PDB entry 6MJ3 | X-ray diffraction, 3.80 A resolution | chains B and C of the 3 polymer chains in the assembly

[Chain B]
Molecule: Igg1 Fc
Source organism: Macaca mulatta
UniProtKB: F6RL33 (F6RL33_MACMU); residues 224-447 here correspond to UniProt positions 170-393 (UniProt number = residue number - 54)
Chain sequence (224 residues; row label = number of the first residue in the row):
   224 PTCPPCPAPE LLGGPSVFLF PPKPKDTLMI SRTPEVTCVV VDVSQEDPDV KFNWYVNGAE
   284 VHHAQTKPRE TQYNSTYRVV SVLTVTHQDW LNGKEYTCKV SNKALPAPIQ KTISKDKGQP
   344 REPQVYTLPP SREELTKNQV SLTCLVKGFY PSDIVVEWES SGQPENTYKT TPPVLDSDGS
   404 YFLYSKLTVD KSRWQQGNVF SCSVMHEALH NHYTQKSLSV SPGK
Disordered / not traced: 224-233, 444-447
Cystine bridges: C261-C321, C367-C425
Covalent attachments: glycan linked to N297
What the authors report for this chain:
  - post-translational modification sites: N297

[Chain C]
Molecule: Low affinity immunoglobulin gamma Fc region receptor III
Source organism: Macaca mulatta
UniProtKB: A3RFZ7 (FCGR3_MACMU); residues 0-191 here correspond to UniProt positions 18-209 (UniProt number = residue number + 18)
Chain sequence (192 residues; numbered 0 to 191; the number before each row is that of its first residue; numbering starts at 0):
     0 MRAEDLPKAV VFLEPQWYRV LEKDSVTLKC QGAYSPEDQS TRWFHNESLI SSQTSSYFIA
    60 AARVNNSGEY RCQTSLSTLS DPVQLEVHIG WLLLQAPRWV FKEEESIHLR CHSWKNTLLH
   120 KVTYLQNGKG RKYFHQNSDF YIPKATLKDS GSYFCRGLIG SKNVSSETVQ ITITQDLAVS
   180 SISSFFPPGY QV
Disordered / not traced: 0-2, 172-191
Sequence notes: engineered mutation Q38 (Asn56 in A3RFZ7), Q169 (Asn187 in A3RFZ7)
Cystine bridges: C29-C71, C110-C154
Covalent attachments: N-acetylglucosamine (NAG) linked to N45, N162
What the authors report for this chain:
  - post-translational modification sites: N64, N162
  - binding site for N-acetylglucosamine: K120, Y132, R155
  - mutagenesis - I158V: decreased binding to Mm IgG
  - mutagenesis - I158V: decreased signaling in response to ADCC

[How chain B and chain C interact]
Contacting residue pairs - 7 pairs, chain B then chain C:
  G236(B) with I158(C)
  S239(B) with K161(C)
  L328(B) with W90(C)
  P329(B) with I88(C); G89(C); W90(C); W113(C)
Other interface residues (no listed pair), chain B (7 interface residues in all): G237, P238, A330

[In short]
7 residues of chain B and 6 residues of chain C are in contact. N-acetylglucosamine is covalently linked to
N45(C) and N162(C). From the paper: a binding site for N-acetylglucosamine at K120(C), Y132(C) and R155(C);
I158V of chain C reduces binding to Mm IgG.
Here chain B is Igg1 Fc and chain C is Low affinity immunoglobulin gamma Fc region receptor III, both from
Macaca mulatta. Entry 6MJ3 (CRYSTAL STRUCTURE OF RHESUS MACAQUE (MACACA MULATTA) IGG1 Fc Fragment-Fc-GAMMA
RECEPTOR III complex) was determined by X-ray diffraction together with 7KCZ and 6MJO from the same study.
